PDB entry 5Y5S | X-ray diffraction, 1.90 A resolution | chains 3 and 4 of the 36 polymer chains in the assembly

[Chain 3]
Molecule: LH1 alpha polypeptide
From: Thermochromatium tepidum
Reference sequence: D2Z0P2 (D2Z0P2_THETI); residues 1-61 here = UniProt positions 1-61
Chain sequence (61 residues; row label = number of the first residue in the row):
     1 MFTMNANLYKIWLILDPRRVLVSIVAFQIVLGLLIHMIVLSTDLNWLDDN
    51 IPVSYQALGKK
Not modelled in the structure: 1-3, 60-61
Bound ions: Ca2+: Trp46, Asp49, Ile51 (shared with 1 residue of chain 2)
Small-molecule neighbours:
  - bacteriochlorophyll a (BCL), molecule 1: Gln28, Ile29, Gly32, His36, Trp46, Leu47
  - bacteriochlorophyll a (BCL), molecule 2: Gln28, Leu31, Gly32, Ile35, His36, Val39, Leu44
  - spirilloxanthin (CRT), molecule 1: Asn7, Leu8, Lys10, Ile11, Ile14
  - spirilloxanthin (CRT), molecule 2: Leu21, Ile24, Phe27, Gln28, Leu31, Leu34, Ile35, Ile38
  - spirilloxanthin (CRT), molecule 3: Gly32, Leu33, His36, Met37, Leu40

[Chain 4]
Molecule: LH1 beta polypeptide
From: Thermochromatium tepidum
Reference sequence: D2Z0P1 (D2Z0P1_THETI); residues 0-46 here correspond to UniProt positions 1-47 (UniProt number = residue number + 1)
Chain sequence (47 residues; row label = number of the first residue in the row; numbering starts at 0):
     0 MAEQKSLTGLTDDEAKEFHAIFMQSMYAWFGLVVIAHLLAWLYRPWL
Not modelled in the structure: 0-4
Bound ions: Ca2+: Trp45 (shared with 3 residues of chain 5)
Small-molecule neighbours:
  - bacteriochlorophyll a (BCL), molecule 1: Trp28, Leu31, Val32, Ala35, His36, Ala39
  - bacteriochlorophyll a (BCL), molecule 2: Trp28, Phe29, Val32, His36, Ala39, Trp40, Arg43, Trp45, Leu46
  - spirilloxanthin (CRT): Glu13, Glu16, Phe17, Ile20, Phe21, Ser24, Met25, Trp28, Phe29

[How chain 3 and chain 4 interact]
Pairs across the interface - 35 pairs, chain 3 then chain 4:
  Leu8(3) with His18(4)
  Tyr9(3) with Asp11(4), hydrogen bond; Ala14(4); Lys15(4); His18(4)
  Lys10(3) with Asp11(4), salt bridge
  Trp12(3) with Thr7(4), hydrogen bond (backbone-side chain); Leu9(4); Ala14(4); Phe17(4); His18(4), hydrogen bond; Phe21(4), hydrophobic
  Leu13(3) with Ser5(4); Leu6(4), hydrogen bond (backbone-backbone); Thr7(4), hydrogen bond (backbone-backbone); Leu9(4); Thr10(4); Asp11(4); Ala14(4), hydrophobic
  Ile14(3) with Leu6(4), hydrophobic; Thr7(4)
  Leu15(3) with Thr7(4)
  Asp16(3) with Thr7(4)
  Pro17(3) with Leu9(4), hydrophobic; Phe17(4), hydrophobic
  Leu21(3) with Phe17(4), hydrophobic; Phe21(4), hydrophobic
  Ile24(3) with Phe21(4), hydrophobic
  Gln28(3) with Trp28(4), hydrogen bond
  Leu44(3) with Arg43(4), hydrogen bond (backbone-side chain); Trp45(4), hydrophobic
  Asn45(3) with Arg43(4), hydrogen bond (backbone-side chain)
  Trp46(3) with Arg43(4)
  Asp49(3) with Arg43(4), salt bridge
  Ile51(3) with Arg43(4)
Also at the interface, not in a pair above, chain 3 (18 interface residues in all): Val20
Also at the interface, not in a pair above, chain 4 (15 interface residues in all): Tyr42

[In short]
18 residues of chain 3 and 15 residues of chain 4 are in contact; the contacts include 8 hydrogen bonds and 2
salt bridges. Among the polar pairs are Lys10(3)-Asp11(4), Asp49(3)-Arg43(4) and Tyr9(3)-Asp11(4).
Chain 3 is LH1 alpha polypeptide and chain 4 is LH1 beta polypeptide, both from Thermochromatium tepidum; the
structure, Structure of photosynthetic LH1-RC super-complex at 1.9 angstrom resolution, was determined by
X-ray diffraction.
